PDB entry 2QKM | X-ray diffraction, 2.80 A resolution | chains A and B

[Chain A]
Name: SPBC3B9.21 protein
Source organism: Schizosaccharomyces pombe
Notes: EC 3.6.1.30
UniProt: Q9P805 (Q9P805_SCHPO); residue numbers follow UniProt; this construct covers 1-127
Sequence (127 residues; each row starts with the number of its first residue):
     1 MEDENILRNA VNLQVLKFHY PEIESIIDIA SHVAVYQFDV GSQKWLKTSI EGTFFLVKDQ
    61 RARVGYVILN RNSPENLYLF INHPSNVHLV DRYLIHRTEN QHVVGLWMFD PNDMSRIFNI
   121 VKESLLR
Unresolved in the structure: 40-43

[Chain B]
Name: SPAC19A8.12 protein
Source organism: Schizosaccharomyces pombe
UniProt: O13828 (O13828_SCHPO); residue numbers follow UniProt; this construct covers 1-266
Sequence (266 residues; numbered 1 to 266; the number before each row is that of its first residue):
     1 MSFTNATFSQ VLDDLSARFI LNLPAEEQSS VERLCFQIEQ AHWFYEDFIR AQNDQLPSLG
    61 LRVFSAKLFA HCPLLWKWSK VHEEAFDDFL RYKTRIPVRG AIMLDMSMQQ CVLVKGWKAS
   121 SGWGFPKGKI DKDESDVDCA IREVYEETGF DCSSRINPNE FIDMTIRGQN VRLYIIPGIS
   181 LDTRFESRTR KEISKIEWHN LMDLPTFKKN KPQTMKNKFY MVIPFLAPLK KWIKKRNIAN
   241 NTTKEKNISV DVDADASSQL LSLLKS
Residues lining bound ligands: ATP (adenosine-5'-triphosphate): Ser-120, Ser-121, Gly-122, Gly-128, Lys-129, Arg-167, Tyr-220
Curated features (UniProtKB/Swiss-Prot):
  - motif: Gly-128 to Gly-149 (Nudix box)
  - binding site (ATP): Arg-167, Tyr-220
  - mutagenesis: Arg-18 (R18A: Abolishes interaction with dcp1), Phe-19 (F19A: Decreases interaction with dcp1), Phe-44 (F44A: Decreases interaction with dcp1), Glu-143 (E143A: Abolishes the decapping activity in vitro), Glu-192 (E192A: Abolishes the decapping activity in vitro)
Reported in the primary citation:
  - binding site for ATP: Lys-129, Arg-167, Gln-169, Tyr-220
  - catalytic residues: Glu-192 (proposed by the authors, not directly observed)
  - mutagenesis - R95P, I96P, Q169A, Y220A: decreased catalytic activity
  - mutagenesis - R95A, R167A: unchanged catalytic activity
  - mutagenesis - K129A: abolished catalytic activity
  - mutagenesis - K230A/K231A, K234A/K235A: decreased binding to RNA
  - contacts within the chain: Glu-39/Lys-93 (salt bridge), Glu-39/Arg-95 (salt bridge), Trp-43/Arg-167 (pi stacking)
  - conformationally variable residues (loop rearrangement, order/disorder transition, side-chain flip): Trp-43, Thr-94 to Ile-96, Ile-166 to Gln-169, Phe-185 to Ile-193, Lys-209 to Val-222
  - mutagenesis - R95P: unchanged binding to SPBC3B9.21 protein (chain A)

[How chain A and chain B interact]
Pairs across the interface (45; chain A residue first):
  Met-1(A) / Lys-77(B)
  Glu-4(A) / Pro-73(B)
  Glu-4(A) / Leu-74(B)
  Glu-4(A) / Lys-77(B)  salt bridge
  Leu-7(A) / Pro-73(B)  hydrophobic
  Arg-8(A) / Leu-21(B)  hydrogen bond (side chain-backbone)
  Arg-8(A) / Asn-22(B)
  Arg-8(A) / Leu-74(B)
  Val-11(A) / Asp-13(B)
  Val-11(A) / Leu-21(B)  hydrophobic
  Asn-12(A) / Ala-17(B)
  Asn-12(A) / Leu-21(B)
  Asn-12(A) / Asn-22(B)
  Gln-14(A) / Asp-13(B)
  Val-15(A) / Asp-13(B)
  Val-15(A) / Asp-14(B)
  Val-15(A) / Ala-17(B)  hydrophobic
  Phe-18(A) / Ser-2(B)
  Phe-18(A) / Ala-6(B)  hydrophobic
  Phe-18(A) / Gln-10(B)
  His-19(A) / Phe-3(B)
  His-19(A) / Asp-14(B)  salt bridge
  Ile-29(A) / Asn-22(B)
  Ser-31(A) / Asn-22(B)  hydrogen bond (side chain-backbone)
  Ser-31(A) / Leu-23(B)
  Ser-31(A) / Pro-24(B)
  Thr-53(A) / Ala-17(B)
  Thr-53(A) / Arg-18(B)  hydrogen bond (side chain-backbone)
  Thr-53(A) / Asn-22(B)
  Phe-55(A) / Ala-17(B)
  Phe-55(A) / Asn-22(B)
  Leu-69(A) / Arg-18(B)
  Asn-70(A) / Arg-18(B)  hydrogen bond (backbone-side chain)
  Asn-70(A) / Phe-44(B)
  Arg-71(A) / Arg-18(B)  hydrogen bond (side chain-backbone)
  Arg-71(A) / Phe-19(B)  hydrogen bond (side chain-backbone)
  Arg-71(A) / Gln-37(B)  hydrogen bond
  Arg-71(A) / Phe-44(B)
  Asn-72(A) / Trp-43(B)
  Asn-72(A) / Phe-48(B)
  Ser-73(A) / Phe-44(B)
  Ser-73(A) / Phe-48(B)
  Pro-74(A) / Phe-44(B)
  Pro-74(A) / Phe-48(B)  hydrophobic
  Asn-76(A) / Arg-18(B)  hydrogen bond
Also at the interface, not in a pair above, chain A (22 interface residues in all): Asn-5
Also at the interface, not in a pair above, chain B (22 interface residues in all): Trp-76, Arg-167
Interface features reported in the paper:
  - interface residues, chain B: Arg-18(B), Phe-19(B), Trp-43(B), Phe-44(B)

[In short]
Chain A and chain B each contribute 22 residues to their interface; the contacts include 8 hydrogen bonds and
2 salt bridges. Polar contacts include Glu-4(A)/Lys-77(B), His-19(A)/Asp-14(B) and Arg-8(A)/Leu-21(B). The
paper reports the catalytic residue Glu-192(B); R95P, I96P and Q169A of chain B, among others, reduce
catalytic activity; 9 substitutions were tested in all.
Chain A is SPBC3B9.21 protein and chain B is SPAC19A8.12 protein, both from Schizosaccharomyces pombe; the
structure, The crystal structure of fission yeast mRNA decapping enzyme Dcp1-Dcp2 complex, was determined by
X-ray diffraction, deposited together with 2QKL.
